Entry 7NHE (X-ray diffraction, 2.23 A resolution); this record covers chains A and B of the 4 polymer chains in the assembly.

# Chain A (and B)
Name: Pyridoxal 5'-phosphate synthase subunit PDX1.3
Source organism: Arabidopsis thaliana
Notes: EC 4.3.3.6; chain B of this document is another copy of the same molecule, construct and numbering; everything in this record applies to it too
Reference sequence: Q8L940 (PDX13_ARATH); residues 2-292 here correspond to UniProt positions 1-291 (UniProt number = residue number - 1)
Amino-acid sequence (291 residues; each row starts with the number of its first residue):
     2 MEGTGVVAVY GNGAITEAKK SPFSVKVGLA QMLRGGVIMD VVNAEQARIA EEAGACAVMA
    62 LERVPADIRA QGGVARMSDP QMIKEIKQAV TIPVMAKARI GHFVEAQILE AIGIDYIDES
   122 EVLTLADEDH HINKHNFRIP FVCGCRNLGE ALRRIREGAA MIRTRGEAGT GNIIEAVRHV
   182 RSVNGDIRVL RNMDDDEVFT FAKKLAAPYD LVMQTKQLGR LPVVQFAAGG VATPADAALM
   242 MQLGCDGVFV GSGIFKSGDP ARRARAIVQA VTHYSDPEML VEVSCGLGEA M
Disordered / not traced: 2-20 (chain B: 2-21)
Differences from the reference sequence: engineered mutation Arg166 (Lys165 in Q8L940)
Swiss-Prot annotation at these positions:
  - active site: Lys98 (Schiff-base intermediate with D-ribose 5-phosphate)
  - binding site (D-ribose 5-phosphate): Asp41, Gly170, Gly231, Gly252, Ser253
  - binding site (D-glyceraldehyde 3-phosphate): Arg182
  - modified residue: Met2 (N-acetylmethionine)
Glycans and other covalent adducts: compound KPR linked to Lys98
Small-molecule neighbours: KPR ([(E,4S)-4-azanyl-3-oxidanylidene-pent-1-enyl] dihydrogen phosphate): Asp41, Met60, Pro66, Asp119, Ser121, Val123, Arg164, Glu168, Ala169, Gly170, Ala229, Gly230, Gly231, Val232, Phe250, Val251, Gly252, Ser253
What the authors report for this chain:
  - binding site for KPR: Lys98, Gly170, Gly230, Gly231, Val232, Phe250, Gly252, Ser253
  - catalytic residues: Lys98
  - catalytic residues: Asp41 (proposed by the authors, not directly observed)

# How chain A and chain B interact
Pairs across the interface - 47 pairs, chain A then chain B:
  Thr171(A) - Val75(B)
  Gly172(A) - Val75(B)
  Gly172(A) - Arg77(B)  hydrogen bond (backbone-side chain)
  Asn173(A) - Val75(B)
  Asn173(A) - Thr125(B)
  Asn173(A) - Leu126(B)
  Ile174(A) - His103(B)
  Ile175(A) - Leu126(B)
  Ile175(A) - Ala127(B)
  Val178(A) - Ala127(B)
  Val178(A) - Asp128(B)
  Arg179(A) - Glu129(B)  salt bridge
  Arg182(A) - Phe104(B)
  Arg182(A) - Asp128(B)  salt bridge
  Arg182(A) - His131(B)
  Ala233(A) - Arg77(B)
  Thr234(A) - Arg77(B)
  Ala236(A) - His103(B)
  Ala236(A) - Val105(B)
  Ala236(A) - Glu106(B)
  Ala236(A) - Ile109(B)  hydrophobic
  Asp237(A) - Arg100(B)  salt bridge
  Asp237(A) - His103(B)  salt bridge
  Leu240(A) - His103(B)
  Leu240(A) - Phe104(B)  hydrophobic
  Leu240(A) - Val105(B)  hydrophobic
  Gln243(A) - Phe104(B)
  Gln243(A) - Val105(B)
  Gln243(A) - Gln108(B)  hydrogen bond
  Leu244(A) - Phe104(B)  hydrophobic
  Pro278(A) - Gln108(B)
  Pro278(A) - Ala112(B)  hydrophobic
  Glu279(A) - Ala112(B)
  Leu281(A) - Val105(B)  hydrophobic
  Leu281(A) - Ile109(B)  hydrophobic
  Val282(A) - Ile109(B)
  Val282(A) - Ala112(B)  hydrophobic
  Ser285(A) - Asp80(B)
  Ser285(A) - Pro81(B)
  Cys286(A) - Asp80(B)
  Cys286(A) - Gln82(B)
  Cys286(A) - Lys85(B)  hydrogen bond
  Gly287(A) - Asp80(B)  hydrogen bond (backbone-side chain)
  Gly287(A) - Gln82(B)
  Leu288(A) - Asp80(B)  hydrogen bond (backbone-side chain)
  Ala291(A) - Arg77(B)
  Met292(A) - Arg77(B)
Also at the interface, not in a pair above, chain A (27 interface residues in all): Ala239, Gly289
Also at the interface, not in a pair above, chain B (24 interface residues in all): Met78, Gly102, Ile113, Asp130

# Summary
27 residues of chain A and 24 residues of chain B are in contact, with 5 hydrogen bonds and 4 salt bridges.
Polar pairs include Arg179(A)-Glu129(B), Arg182(A)-Asp128(B) and Asp237(A)-Arg100(B). Compound KPR is
covalently linked to Lys98(A). From the paper: catalytic residues Lys98(A) and Asp41(A); a binding site for
KPR at Lys98(A), Gly170(A) and Gly230(A) among others.
Both chains are Pyridoxal 5'-phosphate synthase subunit PDX1.3 (Arabidopsis thaliana). Entry 7NHE (Crystal
structure of Arabidopsis thaliana Pdx1K166R-I333 complex) was determined by X-ray diffraction together with
7NHF from the same study.
